PDB entry 4BPJ | X-ray diffraction, 1.60 A resolution | chains A and D

[Chain A]
Molecule: Fusion protein consisting of induced myeloid leukemia cell differentiation protein mcl-1 homolog
Source organism: Mus musculus
Notes: fragment: fusion protein of mouse mcl-1, residues 152-189 and human mcl-1 residues, 209-327
Reference sequence: chimeric construct of P97287, Q07820: residues 171-208 from P97287 (MCL1_MOUSE) positions 152-189 (UniProt number = residue number - 19); residues 209-327 from Q07820 positions 209-327 (same numbers)
Sequence (162 residues; each row starts with the number of its first residue):
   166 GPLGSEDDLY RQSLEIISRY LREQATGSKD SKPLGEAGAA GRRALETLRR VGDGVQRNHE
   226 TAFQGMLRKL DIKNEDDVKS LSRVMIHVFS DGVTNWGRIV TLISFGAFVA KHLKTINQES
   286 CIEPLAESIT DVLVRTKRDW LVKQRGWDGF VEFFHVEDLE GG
Unresolved in the structure: 166-170, 195-202, 323-327
Sequence notes: expression tag (166-170)
Ion coordination: Zn2+ site 1: E180 (shared with E106(D) of chain D); Zn2+ site 2 near H224 (its only coordinating residue here); Zn2+ site 3: H252, D304; Zn2+ site 4: H277 (shared with D100(D) of chain D); Zn2+ site 5: C286, D313, E317

[Chain D]
Molecule: Alpha beta BH3-peptide
Sequence (19 residues; row label = number of the first residue in the row):
    89 AIAAXLRRMA DDLNAQYEX
Modified positions: A91 (D-alanine; DAL); B3Q ((3S)-3,6-diamino-6-oxohexanoic acid) at position 93, NH2 (amino group) at position 107; R96 ((3S)-3-amino-6-[(diaminomethylidene)amino]hexanoic acid; HR7); D100 (3-aminopentanedioic acid; B3D); A103 ((3s)-3-aminobutanoic acid; B3A)
Ion coordination: Zn2+ site 1: D100 (shared with H277(A) of chain A); Zn2+ site 2: E106 (shared with E180(A) of chain A)

[Chain A / chain D interface]
Residue-residue contacts (33; chain A residue first):
  R215(A) - Y105(D)
  V220(A) - L101(D)  hydrophobic
  H224(A) - M97(D)
  A227(A) - M97(D)  hydrophobic
  F228(A) - L94(D)  hydrophobic
  F228(A) - M97(D)  hydrophobic
  M231(A) - B3Q_93(D)
  M231(A) - L94(D)
  M231(A) - M97(D)  hydrophobic
  L235(A) - I90(D)  hydrophobic
  V249(A) - I90(D)  hydrophobic
  V249(A) - L94(D)  hydrophobic
  H252(A) - R95(D)  hydrogen bond (backbone-side chain)
  V253(A) - A91(D)
  V253(A) - R95(D)  hydrogen bond (backbone-side chain)
  S255(A) - R95(D)
  D256(A) - R95(D)  salt bridge
  N260(A) - D99(D)  hydrogen bond
  N260(A) - N102(D)
  W261(A) - N102(D)
  G262(A) - A98(D)
  G262(A) - N102(D)  hydrogen bond (backbone-side chain)
  R263(A) - R95(D)
  R263(A) - A98(D)
  R263(A) - D99(D)  salt bridge
  V265(A) - L101(D)  hydrophobic
  T266(A) - M97(D)
  T266(A) - A98(D)
  F318(A) - N102(D)
  F318(A) - Y105(D)  hydrophobic
  F318(A) - NH2_107(D)
  F319(A) - Y105(D)
  V321(A) - Y105(D)  hydrophobic
Other interface residues (no listed pair), chain A (24 interface residues in all): V216, L267, F270
Other interface residues (no listed pair), chain D (13 interface residues in all): E106
From the paper, about this interface:
  - interface residues, chain A: V249(A), V253(A), L267(A)

[Overview]
24 residues of chain A face 13 of chain D across their interface, with 4 hydrogen bonds and 2 salt bridges.
Polar pairs include D256(A)-R95(D), R263(A)-D99(D) and H252(A)-R95(D). E180(A) and E106(D) coordinate Zn2+
site 2. The Zn2+ site 3 is built by H252(A) and D304(A). From the paper: interface residues V249(A), V253(A)
and L267(A).
Here chain A is Fusion protein consisting of induced myeloid leukemia cell differentiation protein mcl-1
homolog (Mus musculus) and chain D is Alpha beta BH3-peptide. Entry 4BPJ (Mcl-1 bound to alpha beta Puma BH3
peptide 3) was determined by X-ray diffraction (same publication as 4BPI and 4BPK).
